Entry 4HSB (X-ray diffraction, 1.90 A resolution); this record covers chains A and C of the 3 polymer chains in the assembly.

[Chain A]
Name: Probable DNA-3-methyladenine glycosylase 2
Organism: Schizosaccharomyces pombe 972h-
Notes: EC 3.2.2.21
UniProtKB: O94468 (MAG2_SCHPO); residues 1-213 here = UniProt positions 1-213
Sequence (217 residues; numbered -3 to 213; the number before each row is that of its first residue; numbers below 1 keep their minus sign (Gly-3 is residue -3)):
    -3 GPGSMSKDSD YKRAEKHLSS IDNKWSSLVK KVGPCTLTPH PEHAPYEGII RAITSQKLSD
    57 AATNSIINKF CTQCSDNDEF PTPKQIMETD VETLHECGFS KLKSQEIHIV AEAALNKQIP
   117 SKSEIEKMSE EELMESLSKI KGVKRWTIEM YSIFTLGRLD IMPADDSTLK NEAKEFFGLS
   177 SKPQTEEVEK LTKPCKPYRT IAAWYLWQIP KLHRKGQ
Disordered / not traced: -3 to 4, 210-213
Differences from the reference sequence: expression tag (-3 to 0)
Curated features (UniProtKB/Swiss-Prot):
  - binding site (DNA): Lys53, Leu54, Ser61, His91, Gly94, Ser96, Lys97, Lys99, Glu102, Lys137, Gly138, Lys140, Thr143, Ser163, Thr164
  - mutagenesis: Lys53 (K53G: Looses the ability to bind abasic DNA), Asp56 (D56S: Endows DNA glycosylase activity)
From the paper describing this entry:
  - binding site for the 11-nt DNA strand (chain C): Leu54
  - conformationally variable residues (order/disorder transition): Lys53
  - mutagenesis - D56S: increased catalytic activity on  A
  - binding site for the 11-nt DNA strand: Ser163

[Chain C]
Molecule: 11-nt DNA strand
Sequence (11 nucleotides; numbered 2 to 12; the number before each row is that of its first residue):
     2 CCCGTTAGTC C

[How chain A and chain C interact]
Pairs across the interface (16):
  Lys53(A) - DT7(C)  base contact
  Leu54(A) - DT7(C)  base contact
  Leu54(A) - DA8(C)  base contact
  Ala57(A) - DG9(C)  phosphate contact
  Ala57(A) - DT10(C)  sugar contact
  Ala58(A) - DA8(C)  sugar contact
  Ala58(A) - DG9(C)  sugar contact
  Ser61(A) - DG9(C)  sugar contact
  Ile62(A) - DA8(C)  sugar contact
  His91(A) - DT7(C)  phosphate contact
  Gly94(A) - DT7(C)  sugar contact
  Gly94(A) - DA8(C)  sugar contact
  Ser96(A) - DT6(C)  phosphate contact
  Ser96(A) - DT7(C)  hydrogen bond to the sugar
  Lys97(A) - DT7(C)  hydrogen bond to the phosphate
  Lys99(A) - DT7(C)  hydrogen bond to the base
Also at the interface, not in a pair above, chain A (14 interface residues in all): Gln52, Ser55, Phe95

[Summary]
The interface between chain A and chain C involves 14 residues on one side and 5 on the other; the contacts
include 3 hydrogen bonds. Among the polar pairs are Lys99(A)-DT7(C), Ser96(A)-DT7(C) and Lys97(A)-DT7(C). From
the paper: a binding site for the 11-nt DNA strand (chain C) at Leu54(A); D56S of chain A increases catalytic
activity on  A.
Chain A is Probable DNA-3-methyladenine glycosylase 2 (Schizosaccharomyces pombe 972h-) and chain C is an
11-nt DNA strand; the structure, S. pombe 3-methyladenine DNA glycosylase-like protein Mag2 bound to damaged
DNA, was determined by X-ray diffraction.
